8ESD - chains T and S of the 4 polymer chains in the assembly; structure by X-ray diffraction, 3.33 A resolution.

Chain T:
Name: COMM domain-containing protein 10
Source organism: Homo sapiens
UniProtKB: Q9Y6G5 (COMDA_HUMAN); residues 12-202 here = UniProt positions 12-202
Chain sequence (191 residues; row label = number of the first residue in the row):
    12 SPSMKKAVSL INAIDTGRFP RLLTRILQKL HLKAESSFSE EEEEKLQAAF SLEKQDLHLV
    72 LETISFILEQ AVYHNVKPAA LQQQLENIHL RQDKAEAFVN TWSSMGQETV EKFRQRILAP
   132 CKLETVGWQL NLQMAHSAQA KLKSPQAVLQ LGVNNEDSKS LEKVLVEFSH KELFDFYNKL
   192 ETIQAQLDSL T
Disordered / not traced: 45-52
Curated features (UniProtKB/Swiss-Prot):
  - modified residue: Ser155 (Phosphoserine)

Chain S:
Name: COMM domain-containing protein 7
Source organism: Homo sapiens
UniProtKB: Q86VX2 (COMD7_HUMAN); residue numbers follow UniProt; this construct covers 131-200
Chain sequence (70 residues; row label = number of the first residue in the row):
   131 INQLIDMEWK FGVTSGSSEL EKVGSIFLQL KLVVKKGNQT ENVYIELTLP QFYSFLHEME
   191 RVRTSMECFC

Chain T / chain S interface:
Residue-residue contacts (13; chain T residue first):
  Leu129(T) with Glu138(S); Lys140(S); Gln159(S); Tyr174(S), hydrogen bond (backbone-side chain)
  Ala130(T) with Tyr174(S), hydrophobic
  Pro131(T) with Tyr174(S)
  Asp168(T) with Asn172(S), hydrogen bond; Tyr174(S)
  Gln197(T) with Gly146(S); Ser147(S), hydrogen bond (side chain-backbone); Leu150(S); Glu151(S)
  Leu201(T) with Ser145(S)
Other interface residues (no listed pair), chain T (7 interface residues in all): Arg127
Other interface residues (no listed pair), chain S (12 interface residues in all): Trp139, Lys161
The authors on this interface:
  - interface residues, chain T: Leu129(T)

In short:
7 residues of chain T face 12 of chain S across their interface; the contacts include 3 hydrogen bonds. Polar
pairs include Leu129(T)-Tyr174(S), Asp168(T)-Asn172(S) and Gln197(T)-Ser147(S). The paper reports the
interface residue Leu129(T).
Chain T is COMM domain-containing protein 10 and chain S is COMM domain-containing protein 7, both from Homo
sapiens; the structure, Crystal structure of COMMD7-COMMD9-COMMD5-COMMD10 tetramer, was determined by X-ray
diffraction, deposited together with 8ESE, 8F2R and 8F2U.
